PDB entry 7UBM | electron microscopy, 3.13 A resolution | chains C and D of the 10 polymer chains in the assembly

== Chain C ==
Molecule: DNA-directed RNA polymerase subunit beta
From: Escherichia coli
Notes: EC 2.7.7.6
UniProt: P0A8V4 (RPOB_ECO57); numbering as in UniProt (aligned over 1-1342)
Amino-acid sequence (1342 residues; numbered 1 to 1342; the number before each row is that of its first residue):
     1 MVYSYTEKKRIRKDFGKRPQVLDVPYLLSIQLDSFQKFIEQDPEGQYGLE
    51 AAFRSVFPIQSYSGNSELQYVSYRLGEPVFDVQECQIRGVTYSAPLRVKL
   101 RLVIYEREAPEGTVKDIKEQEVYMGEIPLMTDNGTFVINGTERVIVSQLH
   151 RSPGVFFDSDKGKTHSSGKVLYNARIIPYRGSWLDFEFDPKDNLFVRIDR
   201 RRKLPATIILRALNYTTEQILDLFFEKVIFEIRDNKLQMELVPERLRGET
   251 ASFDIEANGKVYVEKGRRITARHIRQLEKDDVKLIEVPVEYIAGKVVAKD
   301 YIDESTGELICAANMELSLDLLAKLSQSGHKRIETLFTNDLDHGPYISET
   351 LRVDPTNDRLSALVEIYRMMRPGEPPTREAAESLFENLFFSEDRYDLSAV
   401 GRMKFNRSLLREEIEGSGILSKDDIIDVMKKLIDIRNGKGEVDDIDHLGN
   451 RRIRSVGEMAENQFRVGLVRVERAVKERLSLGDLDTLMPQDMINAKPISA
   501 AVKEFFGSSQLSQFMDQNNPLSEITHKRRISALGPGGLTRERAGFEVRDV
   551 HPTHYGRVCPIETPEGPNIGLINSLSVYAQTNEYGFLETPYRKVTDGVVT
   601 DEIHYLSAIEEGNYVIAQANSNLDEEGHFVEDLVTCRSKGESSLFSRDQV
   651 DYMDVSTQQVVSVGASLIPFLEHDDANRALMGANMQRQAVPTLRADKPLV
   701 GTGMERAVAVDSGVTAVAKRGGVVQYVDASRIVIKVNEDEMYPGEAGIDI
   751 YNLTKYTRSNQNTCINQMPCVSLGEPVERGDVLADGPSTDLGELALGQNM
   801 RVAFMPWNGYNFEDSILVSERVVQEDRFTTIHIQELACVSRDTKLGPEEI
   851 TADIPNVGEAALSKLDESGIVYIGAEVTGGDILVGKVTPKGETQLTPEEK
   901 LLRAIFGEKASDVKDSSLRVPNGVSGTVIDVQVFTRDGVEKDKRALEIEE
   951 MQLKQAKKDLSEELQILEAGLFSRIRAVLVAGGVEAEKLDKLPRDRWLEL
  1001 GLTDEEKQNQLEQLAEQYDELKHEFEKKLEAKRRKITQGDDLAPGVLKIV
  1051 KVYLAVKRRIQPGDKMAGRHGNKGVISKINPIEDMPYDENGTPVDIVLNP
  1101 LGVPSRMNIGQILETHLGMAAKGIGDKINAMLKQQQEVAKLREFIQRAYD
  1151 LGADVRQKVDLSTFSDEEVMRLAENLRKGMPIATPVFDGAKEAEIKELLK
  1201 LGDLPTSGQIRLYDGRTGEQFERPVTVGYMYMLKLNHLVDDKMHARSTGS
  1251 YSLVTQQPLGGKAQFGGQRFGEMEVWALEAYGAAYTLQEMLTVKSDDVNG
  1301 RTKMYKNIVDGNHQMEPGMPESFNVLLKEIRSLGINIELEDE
Disordered / not traced: 1-2
Swiss-Prot annotation at these positions:
  - modified residue (N6-acetyllysine): Lys1022, Lys1200

== Chain D ==
Molecule: DNA-directed RNA polymerase subunit beta'
From: Escherichia coli
Notes: EC 2.7.7.6
UniProt: P0A8T7 (RPOC_ECOLI); residues 1-1407 here = UniProt positions 1-1407
Amino-acid sequence (1430 residues; row label = number of the first residue in the row):
     1 MKDLLKFLKAQTKTEEFDAIKIALASPDMIRSWSFGEVKKPETINYRTFK
    51 PERDGLFCARIFGPVKDYECLCGKYKRLKHRGVICEKCGVEVTQTKVRRE
   101 RMGHIELASPTAHIWFLKSLPSRIGLLLDMPLRDIERVLYFESYVVIEGG
   151 MTNLERQQILTEEQYLDALEEFGDEFDAKMGAEAIQALLKSMDLEQECEQ
   201 LREELNETNSETKRKKLTKRIKLLEAFVQSGNKPEWMILTVLPVLPPDLR
   251 PLVPLDGGRFATSDLNDLYRRVINRNNRLKRLLDLAAPDIIVRNEKRMLQ
   301 EAVDALLDNGRRGRAITGSNKRPLKSLADMIKGKQGRFRQNLLGKRVDYS
   351 GRSVITVGPYLRLHQCGLPKKMALELFKPFIYGKLELRGLATTIKAAKKM
   401 VEREEAVVWDILDEVIREHPVLLNRAPTLHRLGIQAFEPVLIEGKAIQLH
   451 PLVCAAYNADFDGDQMAVHVPLTLEAQLEARALMMSTNNILSPANGEPII
   501 VPSQDVVLGLYYMTRDCVNAKGEGMVLTGPKEAERLYRSGLASLHARVKV
   551 RITEYEKDANGELVAKTSLKDTTVGRAILWMIVPKGLPYSIVNQALGKKA
   601 ISKMLNTCYRILGLKPTVIFADQIMYTGFAYAARSGASVGIDDMVIPEKK
   651 HEIISEAEAEVAEIQEQFQSGLVTAGERYNKVIDIWAAANDRVSKAMMDN
   701 LQTETVINRDGQEEKQVSFNSIYMMADSGARGSAAQIRQLAGMRGLMAKP
   751 DGSIIETPITANFREGLNVLQYFISTHGARKGLADTALKTANSGYLTRRL
   801 VDVAQDLVVTEDDCGTHEGIMMTPVIEGGDVKEPLRDRVLGRVTAEDVLK
   851 PGTADILVPRNTLLHEQWCDLLEENSVDAVKVRSVVSCDTDFGVCAHCYG
   901 RDLARGHIINKGEAIGVIAAQSIGEPGTQLTMRTFHIGGAASRAAAESSI
   951 QVKNKGSIKLSNVKSVVNSSGKLVITSRNTELKLIDEFGRTKESYKVPYG
  1001 AVLAKGDGEQVAGGETVANWDPHTMPVITEVSGFVRFTDMIDGQTITRQT
  1051 DELTGLSSLVVLDSAERTAGGKDLRPALKIVDAQGNDVLIPGTDMPAQYF
  1101 LPGKAIVQLEDGVQISSGDTLARIPQESGGTKDITGGLPRVADLFEARRP
  1151 KEPAILAEISGIVSFGKETKGKRRLVITPVDGSDPYEEMIPKWRQLNVFE
  1201 GERVERGDVISDGPEAPHDILRLRGVHAVTRYIVNEVQDVYRLQGVKIND
  1251 KHIEVIVRQMLRKATIVNAGSSDFLEGEQVEYSRVKIANRELEANGKVGA
  1301 TYSRDLLGITKASLATESFISAASFQETTRVLTEAAVAGKRDELRGLKEN
  1351 VIVGRLIPAGTGYAYHQDRMRRRAAGEAPAAPQVTAEDASASLAELLNAG
  1401 LGGSDNELERRASENLYFQGHHHHHHHHHH
Disordered / not traced: 1-14, 931-956, 1127-1135, 1377-1430
Construct notes: expression tag (1408-1430)
Bound ions: Zn2+ site 1: Cys70, Cys72, Cys85, Cys88; Mg2+: Asp460, Asp462, Asp464 (shared with 1 residue of chain R); Zn2+ site 2: Cys814, Cys888, Cys895, Cys898
Swiss-Prot annotation at these positions:
  - binding site (Zn(2+)): Cys70, Cys72, Cys85, Cys88, Cys814, Cys888, Cys895, Cys898
  - binding site (Mg(2+)): Asp460, Asp462, Asp464
  - modified residue: Lys983 (N6-acetyllysine)
  - mutagenesis: Gln504 (Q504P: Resistant to antibiotics salinamide A and B), Asn690 (N690D: Resistant to antibiotics salinamide A and B), Met697 (M697V: Resistant to antibiotics salinamide A and B), Ala735 (A735T: Resistant to antibiotics salinamide A and B), Arg738 (R738C/H/P/S: Resistant to antibiotics salinamide A and B), Ala748 (A748E: Resistant to antibiotics salinamide A and B), Pro758 (P758S/T: Resistant to antibiotics salinamide A and B), Phe763 (F763C: Resistant to antibiotics salinamide A and B), Ser775 (S775A: Resistant to antibiotics salinamide A and B), Ala779 (A779T/V: Resistant to antibiotics salinamide A and B), Arg780 (R780C: Resistant to antibiotics salinamide A and B), Gly782 (G782A/C: Resistant to antibiotics salinamide A and B), 1 further mutagenesis entry in UniProt

== How chain C and chain D interact ==
Pairs across the interface - 371 pairs, chain C then chain D:
  His165(C) - Lys1151(D)
  Phe545(C) - Asp785(D)
  Phe545(C) - Leu788(D)  hydrophobic
  Arg548(C) - Arg780(D)
  Asp549(C) - Pro750(D)
  Asp549(C) - Arg780(D)
  Val550(C) - Phe773(D)  hydrophobic
  Val550(C) - Thr776(D)
  Val550(C) - His777(D)  hydrogen bond (backbone-side chain)
  Val550(C) - Arg780(D)
  His551(C) - Phe773(D)
  Tyr555(C) - Val769(D)
  Tyr555(C) - Phe773(D)
  Cys559(C) - Arg780(D)  hydrogen bond (backbone-side chain)
  Pro560(C) - Phe773(D)  hydrophobic
  Pro560(C) - Thr776(D)
  Pro560(C) - Arg780(D)
  Ile561(C) - Tyr772(D)  hydrophobic
  Ile561(C) - Thr776(D)
  Ile569(C) - Arg780(D)
  Ile569(C) - Leu783(D)  hydrophobic
  Ile569(C) - Ala784(D)
  Gly570(C) - Arg780(D)
  Asn573(C) - Arg780(D)  hydrogen bond
  Gln618(C) - Asn768(D)  hydrogen bond
  Gln618(C) - Val769(D)
  Gln618(C) - Leu770(D)
  Asn620(C) - Asn768(D)
  Asn620(C) - Val769(D)
  Ser642(C) - Leu770(D)
  Val660(C) - Val769(D)  hydrophobic
  Val660(C) - Phe773(D)  hydrophobic
  Leu671(C) - Tyr772(D)  hydrogen bond (backbone-side chain)
  Glu672(C) - Phe763(D)
  Glu672(C) - Gly766(D)
  Glu672(C) - Leu767(D)  hydrogen bond (backbone-backbone)
  His673(C) - Phe763(D)  hydrogen bond (side chain-backbone)
  His673(C) - Arg764(D)  hydrogen bond (side chain-backbone)
  His673(C) - Glu765(D)
  His673(C) - Gly766(D)
  Asp674(C) - Phe763(D)
  Asp674(C) - Tyr772(D)  hydrogen bond (backbone-side chain)
  Asp675(C) - Arg744(D)  salt bridge
  Asp675(C) - Phe763(D)
  Asp675(C) - Tyr772(D)
  Ala676(C) - Tyr772(D)
  Ala676(C) - Ala779(D)  hydrophobic
  Asn677(C) - Ala779(D)
  Asn677(C) - Leu783(D)
  Ala679(C) - Tyr772(D)
  Leu680(C) - Leu783(D)  hydrophobic
  Phe804(C) - Ala637(D)
  Phe804(C) - Ser638(D)  hydrogen bond (backbone-side chain)
  Met805(C) - Ala633(D)
  Met805(C) - Ala637(D)
  Pro806(C) - Asp505(D)
  Pro806(C) - Ala632(D)
  Pro806(C) - Ala633(D)
  Pro806(C) - Ala637(D)
  Asn808(C) - Pro359(D)
  Asn808(C) - Phe629(D)
  Asn808(C) - Ala630(D)
  Asn808(C) - Ala633(D)
  Gly809(C) - Val357(D)
  Gly809(C) - Pro359(D)
  Gly809(C) - Phe629(D)
  Tyr810(C) - Pro359(D)  hydrophobic
  Asn811(C) - Asp505(D)
  Phe812(C) - Val357(D)  hydrophobic
  Phe812(C) - Pro451(D)
  Phe812(C) - Phe461(D)  hydrophobic
  Phe812(C) - Ser503(D)
  Phe812(C) - Gln504(D)  hydrogen bond (backbone-side chain)
  Phe812(C) - Asp505(D)
  Phe812(C) - Phe629(D)  hydrophobic
  Glu813(C) - Cys454(D)
  Glu813(C) - Ala459(D)
  Glu813(C) - Asp460(D)
  Glu813(C) - Phe461(D)  hydrogen bond (backbone-backbone)
  Glu813(C) - Gln504(D)
  Asp814(C) - Phe461(D)
  Asp814(C) - Asp462(D)
  Ser815(C) - Val357(D)
  Ser815(C) - Phe461(D)
  Arg841(C) - Asp256(D)  hydrogen bond (side chain-backbone)
  Arg841(C) - Gly257(D)
  Arg841(C) - Gly258(D)
  Lys844(C) - Tyr46(D)
  Lys844(C) - Arg47(D)  hydrogen bond (side chain-backbone)
  Lys844(C) - Thr48(D)
  Lys844(C) - Phe49(D)
  Lys900(C) - Asp67(D)  salt bridge
  Pro1044(C) - Gly257(D)
  Gln1061(C) - Lys445(D)
  Pro1062(C) - Ala446(D)
  Gly1063(C) - Val354(D)
  Gly1063(C) - Thr356(D)
  Gly1063(C) - Ala446(D)
  Lys1065(C) - Asp462(D)
  Lys1073(C) - Asp462(D)  salt bridge
  Gly1074(C) - Phe461(D)
  Gly1074(C) - Asp462(D)
  Val1075(C) - Thr356(D)
  Val1075(C) - Phe461(D)  hydrogen bond (backbone-backbone)
  Val1075(C) - Asp462(D)
  Val1075(C) - Gly463(D)
  Ile1076(C) - Thr356(D)
  Ser1077(C) - Val357(D)
  Asn1099(C) - Asp505(D)  hydrogen bond
  Pro1100(C) - Ala637(D)
  Pro1100(C) - Val639(D)
  Pro1100(C) - Met725(D)
  Leu1101(C) - Gln504(D)
  Leu1101(C) - Asp505(D)
  Leu1101(C) - Met725(D)  hydrophobic
  Leu1101(C) - Ala730(D)  hydrophobic
  Leu1101(C) - Arg731(D)
  Pro1104(C) - Ile722(D)  hydrophobic
  Pro1104(C) - Met725(D)  hydrophobic
  Pro1104(C) - Gln736(D)
  Pro1104(C) - Leu740(D)
  Ser1105(C) - Arg731(D)  hydrogen bond
  Ser1105(C) - Gln736(D)  hydrogen bond (backbone-side chain)
  Arg1106(C) - Arg731(D)
  Met1107(C) - Gln739(D)
  Met1107(C) - Leu740(D)  hydrophobic
  Met1107(C) - Phe763(D)  hydrophobic
  Ile1109(C) - Ile641(D)  hydrophobic
  Ile1109(C) - Met644(D)  hydrophobic
  Ile1109(C) - Leu740(D)  hydrophobic
  Ile1109(C) - Phe763(D)
  Ile1112(C) - Val639(D)
  Leu1113(C) - Ile641(D)  hydrophobic
  His1116(C) - Gly640(D)
  His1116(C) - Ile641(D)  hydrogen bond (side chain-backbone)
  Phe1187(C) - Leu767(D)
  Phe1187(C) - Asn768(D)
  Phe1187(C) - Val769(D)  hydrophobic
  Phe1187(C) - Tyr772(D)  hydrophobic
  Glu1192(C) - Ile641(D)
  Glu1192(C) - Arg764(D)  salt bridge
  Lys1196(C) - Asp642(D)  salt bridge
  Ser1207(C) - Asp642(D)
  Gln1209(C) - Ser638(D)
  Gln1209(C) - Val639(D)
  Gln1209(C) - Gly640(D)
  Gln1209(C) - Asp643(D)
  Glu1219(C) - Arg634(D)  salt bridge
  Phe1221(C) - Ala633(D)
  Glu1222(C) - Tyr512(D)  hydrogen bond
  Glu1222(C) - Tyr537(D)  hydrogen bond
  Glu1222(C) - Arg634(D)
  Glu1222(C) - Ser635(D)
  Arg1223(C) - Ser635(D)  hydrogen bond (backbone-backbone)
  Arg1223(C) - Gly636(D)
  Arg1223(C) - Phe719(D)  hydrogen bond (side chain-backbone)
  Arg1223(C) - Ser721(D)
  Arg1223(C) - Met724(D)
  Pro1224(C) - Ser638(D)
  Val1225(C) - Gly636(D)
  Val1225(C) - Ser638(D)
  Thr1226(C) - Ser638(D)  hydrogen bond (backbone-side chain)
  Thr1226(C) - Val639(D)  hydrogen bond (side chain-backbone)
  Thr1226(C) - Gly640(D)
  Val1239(C) - Ser353(D)
  Val1239(C) - Val354(D)  hydrophobic
  Val1239(C) - Lys445(D)
  Asp1240(C) - Lys445(D)
  Lys1242(C) - Arg352(D)
  Lys1242(C) - Val354(D)
  Lys1242(C) - Gln465(D)
  Met1243(C) - Arg352(D)
  Met1243(C) - Ser353(D)
  Met1243(C) - Met372(D)  hydrophobic
  Met1243(C) - Lys445(D)
  His1244(C) - Gly351(D)
  His1244(C) - Arg352(D)  hydrogen bond (backbone-backbone)
  Ala1245(C) - Ser350(D)
  Ala1245(C) - Gly351(D)
  Ala1245(C) - Met372(D)
  Ala1245(C) - Glu375(D)
  Ala1245(C) - Leu376(D)  hydrophobic
  Arg1246(C) - Asp348(D)  salt bridge
  Arg1246(C) - Tyr349(D)  hydrogen bond (backbone-backbone)
  Arg1246(C) - Ser350(D)  hydrogen bond (backbone-backbone)
  Arg1246(C) - Glu375(D)
  Arg1246(C) - Leu376(D)
  Ser1247(C) - Asp348(D)
  Ser1247(C) - Tyr349(D)  hydrogen bond (backbone-backbone)
  Ser1247(C) - Glu375(D)
  Thr1248(C) - Tyr349(D)
  Tyr1251(C) - Asp348(D)  hydrogen bond
  Leu1253(C) - Arg99(D)  hydrogen bond (backbone-side chain)
  Val1254(C) - Arg99(D)  hydrogen bond (backbone-side chain)
  Val1254(C) - Pro251(D)
  Thr1255(C) - Arg337(D)
  Thr1255(C) - Asn341(D)
  Gln1257(C) - Asn341(D)  hydrogen bond (side chain-backbone)
  Gln1257(C) - Lys345(D)
  Gln1257(C) - Arg346(D)
  Pro1258(C) - Arg346(D)
  Pro1258(C) - Val347(D)
  Pro1258(C) - Asp348(D)
  Leu1259(C) - Arg346(D)
  Gly1260(C) - Arg346(D)
  Phe1265(C) - Glu375(D)
  Gly1267(C) - Arg346(D)  hydrogen bond (backbone-side chain)
  Gly1267(C) - Val347(D)
  Gly1267(C) - Ser350(D)
  Gln1268(C) - Arg346(D)
  Gln1268(C) - Val347(D)  hydrogen bond (backbone-backbone)
  Gln1268(C) - Ser350(D)  hydrogen bond (backbone-side chain)
  Gln1268(C) - Gly351(D)
  Gln1268(C) - Arg352(D)
  Arg1269(C) - Arg339(D)  hydrogen bond (side chain-backbone)
  Arg1269(C) - Gln340(D)  hydrogen bond (side chain-backbone)
  Arg1269(C) - Gly344(D)  hydrogen bond (side chain-backbone)
  Arg1269(C) - Lys345(D)
  Arg1269(C) - Arg346(D)
  Phe1270(C) - Gly344(D)
  Phe1270(C) - Lys345(D)  hydrogen bond (backbone-backbone)
  Phe1270(C) - Val347(D)  hydrophobic
  Phe1270(C) - Ile434(D)  hydrophobic
  Phe1270(C) - His469(D)
  Gly1271(C) - Gly344(D)
  Glu1272(C) - Leu343(D)
  Glu1272(C) - Arg798(D)  salt bridge
  Glu1272(C) - Lys1348(D)  salt bridge
  Met1273(C) - Thr428(D)
  Glu1274(C) - Asn424(D)
  Glu1274(C) - Thr428(D)  hydrogen bond
  Glu1274(C) - Ile434(D)
  Val1275(C) - Leu343(D)
  Trp1276(C) - Arg798(D)
  Trp1276(C) - Val801(D)
  Trp1276(C) - Val917(D)
  Trp1276(C) - Gln921(D)
  Ala1277(C) - Thr428(D)
  Ala1277(C) - Ile434(D)  hydrophobic
  Ala1277(C) - Gln921(D)
  Leu1278(C) - Met484(D)  hydrophobic
  Glu1279(C) - Ala914(D)
  Glu1279(C) - Leu1347(D)
  Glu1279(C) - Val1351(D)
  Glu1279(C) - Ile1357(D)
  Ala1280(C) - Arg431(D)  hydrogen bond (backbone-side chain)
  Ala1280(C) - Glu913(D)
  Ala1280(C) - Ile918(D)
  Ala1280(C) - Gln921(D)
  Tyr1281(C) - Arg431(D)  hydrogen bond (side chain-backbone)
  Tyr1281(C) - Leu432(D)
  Tyr1281(C) - Ile434(D)  hydrogen bond (side chain-backbone)
  Tyr1281(C) - Gln435(D)
  Tyr1281(C) - Leu483(D)
  Tyr1281(C) - Met484(D)  hydrophobic
  Tyr1281(C) - Asn489(D)  hydrogen bond
  Tyr1281(C) - Glu913(D)
  Gly1282(C) - Ala1359(D)
  Gly1282(C) - Gly1360(D)
  Gly1282(C) - Thr1361(D)  hydrogen bond (backbone-backbone)
  Ala1283(C) - Glu479(D)
  Ala1283(C) - Met484(D)  hydrophobic
  Ala1284(C) - Glu479(D)  hydrogen bond (backbone-side chain)
  Ala1284(C) - Leu1356(D)
  Ala1284(C) - Ile1357(D)  hydrophobic
  Ala1284(C) - Ala1359(D)
  Ala1284(C) - Thr1361(D)  hydrogen bond (backbone-side chain)
  Ala1284(C) - Gly1362(D)
  Tyr1285(C) - Glu475(D)
  Tyr1285(C) - Glu479(D)  hydrogen bond (backbone-side chain)
  Tyr1285(C) - Leu1356(D)
  Tyr1285(C) - Thr1361(D)
  Thr1286(C) - Leu422(D)
  Thr1286(C) - Ala476(D)
  Thr1286(C) - Glu479(D)  hydrogen bond
  Leu1287(C) - Val1351(D)  hydrophobic
  Gln1288(C) - Gly1354(D)
  Gln1288(C) - Arg1355(D)
  Gln1288(C) - Leu1356(D)
  Glu1289(C) - Pro471(D)
  Glu1289(C) - Leu472(D)  hydrogen bond (side chain-backbone)
  Glu1289(C) - Thr473(D)  hydrogen bond
  Glu1289(C) - Ala476(D)
  Met1290(C) - Val347(D)
  Met1290(C) - His469(D)
  Leu1291(C) - Lys345(D)  hydrogen bond (backbone-side chain)
  Leu1291(C) - Val1351(D)
  Thr1292(C) - Gly1354(D)
  Lys1294(C) - Val347(D)
  Lys1294(C) - Asp348(D)  hydrogen bond (backbone-backbone)
  Lys1294(C) - Val470(D)  hydrogen bond (side chain-backbone)
  Ser1295(C) - Lys345(D)
  Ser1295(C) - Arg346(D)  hydrogen bond (side chain-backbone)
  Asp1296(C) - Asn341(D)
  Asp1296(C) - Lys345(D)  salt bridge
  Met1304(C) - Leu472(D)  hydrophobic
  Met1304(C) - Thr473(D)
  Tyr1305(C) - Tyr349(D)
  Tyr1305(C) - Pro379(D)  hydrophobic
  Tyr1305(C) - Tyr382(D)
  Ile1308(C) - Pro379(D)  hydrophobic
  Ile1308(C) - Phe380(D)
  Ile1308(C) - Leu472(D)  hydrophobic
  Val1309(C) - Pro379(D)
  Val1309(C) - Gly383(D)
  Val1309(C) - Glu386(D)
  Val1309(C) - Ile394(D)  hydrophobic
  His1313(C) - Phe380(D)
  His1313(C) - Leu472(D)
  His1313(C) - Thr473(D)
  His1313(C) - Leu474(D)  hydrogen bond (backbone-backbone)
  His1313(C) - Gln477(D)
  Met1315(C) - Thr473(D)
  Met1319(C) - Phe17(D)  hydrophobic
  Met1319(C) - Val1353(D)
  Pro1320(C) - Lys345(D)
  Pro1320(C) - Val1353(D)
  Glu1321(C) - Arg99(D)  salt bridge
  Ser1322(C) - Arg337(D)
  Ser1322(C) - Asn341(D)  hydrogen bond (side chain-backbone)
  Ser1322(C) - Leu342(D)
  Phe1323(C) - Ile20(D)  hydrophobic
  Phe1323(C) - Leu342(D)
  Val1325(C) - Arg99(D)
  Val1325(C) - Leu249(D)  hydrophobic
  Val1325(C) - Arg337(D)
  Leu1326(C) - Arg337(D)
  Leu1326(C) - Phe338(D)  hydrophobic
  Leu1326(C) - Leu342(D)  hydrophobic
  Lys1328(C) - Glu100(D)  hydrogen bond (side chain-backbone)
  Lys1328(C) - Met102(D)
  Lys1328(C) - Leu245(D)
  Lys1328(C) - Leu249(D)
  Glu1329(C) - Leu245(D)
  Glu1329(C) - Ile331(D)
  Glu1329(C) - Arg337(D)  salt bridge
  Arg1331(C) - Trp33(D)
  Arg1331(C) - Pro243(D)
  Ser1332(C) - Met102(D)
  Ser1332(C) - Pro243(D)
  Ser1332(C) - Leu245(D)
  Leu1333(C) - His113(D)  hydrogen bond (backbone-side chain)
  Leu1333(C) - Trp115(D)  hydrophobic
  Leu1333(C) - Leu307(D)
  Leu1333(C) - Leu327(D)  hydrophobic
  Gly1334(C) - Ala25(D)
  Ile1335(C) - Ile22(D)  hydrophobic
  Ile1335(C) - Ala23(D)
  Ile1335(C) - Trp115(D)  hydrophobic
  Asn1336(C) - Ile22(D)
  Asn1336(C) - Ala23(D)  hydrogen bond (backbone-backbone)
  Asn1336(C) - Leu24(D)
  Asn1336(C) - Ala25(D)
  Asn1336(C) - Met29(D)
  Asn1336(C) - Trp33(D)
  Ile1337(C) - Ile20(D)  hydrophobic
  Ile1337(C) - Lys21(D)
  Glu1338(C) - Ile20(D)
  Glu1338(C) - Lys21(D)  hydrogen bond (backbone-backbone)
  Leu1339(C) - Phe17(D)  hydrophobic
  Leu1339(C) - Ile20(D)  hydrophobic
  Glu1340(C) - Phe17(D)
  Glu1340(C) - Asp18(D)  hydrogen bond (backbone-backbone)
  Glu1340(C) - Ala19(D)  hydrogen bond (backbone-backbone)
  Glu1340(C) - Lys21(D)
  Glu1340(C) - Arg1341(D)  salt bridge
  Asp1341(C) - Glu16(D)
  Asp1341(C) - Phe17(D)
  Glu1342(C) - Glu16(D)
  Glu1342(C) - Phe17(D)  hydrogen bond (side chain-backbone)
  Glu1342(C) - Asp18(D)
Also at the interface, not in a pair above, chain C (165 interface residues in all): Pro552, His554, Thr563, Thr635, Cys636, Glu641, Thr657, Trp807, Ala860, Glu898, Ala904, Ile905, Val1103, Gly1249, Gln1256, Gly1261, Gln1314, Ile1330
Also at the interface, not in a pair above, chain D (192 interface residues in all): Glu15, Leu78, Phe116, Val244, Pro246, Asp248, Leu255, Tyr269, Ala328, Met330, Ile355, Tyr360, Lys371, Lys378, Lys398, Arg403, Pro427, Ala467, Leu508, Arg538, His545, Asn720, Gly732, Lys749, Phe1319, Leu1332, Ala1336, Ile1352, Arg1369

== In short ==
Chain C and chain D form an interface of 165 and 192 residues respectively, with 65 hydrogen bonds and 13 salt
bridges. Among the polar pairs are Asp675(C)-Arg744(D), Lys900(C)-Asp67(D) and Lys1073(C)-Asp462(D).
Chain C is DNA-directed RNA polymerase subunit beta and chain D is DNA-directed RNA polymerase subunit beta',
both from Escherichia coli; the structure, Transcription antitermination complex: "pre-engaged"
Qlambda-loading complex, was determined by electron microscopy (same publication as 7UBJ, 7UBL and 7UBN).
